Entry 6D3U (X-ray diffraction, 2.21 A resolution); this record covers chain A.

# Chain A
Molecule: Ulvan lyase
From: Nonlabens ulvanivorans
UniProt: A0A084JZF2 (A0A084JZF2_9FLAO); residue numbers follow UniProt; this construct covers 1-303
Amino-acid sequence (303 residues; each row starts with the number of its first residue):
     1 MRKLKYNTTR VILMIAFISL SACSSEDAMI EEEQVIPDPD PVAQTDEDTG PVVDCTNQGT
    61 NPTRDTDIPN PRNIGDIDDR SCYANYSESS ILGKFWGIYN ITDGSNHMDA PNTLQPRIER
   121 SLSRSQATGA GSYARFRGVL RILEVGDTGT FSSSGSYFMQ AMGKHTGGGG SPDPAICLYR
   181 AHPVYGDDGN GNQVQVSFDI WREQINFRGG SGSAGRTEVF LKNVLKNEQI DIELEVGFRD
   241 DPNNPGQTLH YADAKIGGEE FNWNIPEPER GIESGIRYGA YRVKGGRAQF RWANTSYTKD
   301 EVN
Unresolved in the structure: 1-43
Construct notes: engineered mutation Met162 (Lys in A0A084JZF2)
Cystine bridges: Cys55-Cys82
Bound ions: Ca2+: Gly59, Asn61, Asp79, Ser81, Ala84, Asn85
Reported in the primary citation:
  - binding site for 3-O-sulfo-alpha-L-rhamnopyranose: Tyr157, Ser213, Arg216, Tyr281, Arg282
  - binding site for beta-D-glucopyranuronic acid: Ser211, Lys284
  - binding site for phosphate ion: Arg124, Arg277
  - mutagenesis - R117N, Y281F: abolished catalytic activity
  - mutagenesis - Q160A, R216N: abolished catalytic activity on ulvan
  - catalytic residues: Arg117, Gln160, Tyr281 (proposed by the authors, not directly observed)

# Overview
Gly59, Asn61, Asp79, Ser81, Ala84 and Asn85 coordinate Ca2+. From the paper: catalytic residues Arg117, Gln160
and Tyr281; R117N and Y281F abolish catalytic activity; 4 substitutions were tested in all.
Chain A is Ulvan lyase (Nonlabens ulvanivorans); the structure, Complex structure of Ulvan lyase from Nonlaben
Ulvanivorans- NLR48, was determined by X-ray diffraction, deposited together with 6D2C.
